5YWA - chains A and C of the 8 polymer chains in the assembly; structure by electron microscopy, 6.10 A resolution (low resolution: residue-level contacts below are approximate; hydrogen-bond / salt-bridge calls are withheld).

Chain A (and C):
Protein: ATP-sensitive inward rectifier potassium channel 11
Source organism: Mus musculus
Notes: chain C of this document is another copy of the same molecule, construct and numbering; everything in this record applies to it too
UniProt: Q61743 (KCJ11_MOUSE); residue numbers follow UniProt; this construct covers 1-390
Sequence (390 residues; each row starts with the number of its first residue):
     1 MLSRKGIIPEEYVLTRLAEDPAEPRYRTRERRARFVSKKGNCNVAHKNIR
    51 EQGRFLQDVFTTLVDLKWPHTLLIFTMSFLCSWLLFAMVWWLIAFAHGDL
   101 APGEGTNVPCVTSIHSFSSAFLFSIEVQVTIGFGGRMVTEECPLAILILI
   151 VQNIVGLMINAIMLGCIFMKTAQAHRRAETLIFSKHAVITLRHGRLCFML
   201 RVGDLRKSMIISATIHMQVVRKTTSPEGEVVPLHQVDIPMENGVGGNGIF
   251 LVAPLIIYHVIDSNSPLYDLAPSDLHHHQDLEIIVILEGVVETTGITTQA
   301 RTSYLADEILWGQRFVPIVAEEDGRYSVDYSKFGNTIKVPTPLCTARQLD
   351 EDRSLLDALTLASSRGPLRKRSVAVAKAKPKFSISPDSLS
Disordered / not traced: 1-31, 357-390
UniProt features mapped onto this chain:
  - motif: Thr130 to Gly135 (Selectivity filter)
  - binding site (ATP): Asn48, Arg50, Tyr330
  - binding site (K(+)): Thr130, Phe133
  - binding site (a 1,2-diacyl-sn-glycero-3-phospho-(1D-myo-inositol-4,5-bisphosphate)): Arg176
  - site: Asn160 (Role in the control of polyamine-mediated channel gating and in the blocking by intracellular magnesium)
  - modified residue: Thr341 (Phosphothreonine), Ser385 (Phosphoserine)
Cystine bridges: Cys110-Cys142
Small-molecule neighbours:
  - ATP-gamma-S (AGS; phosphothiophosphoric acid-adenylate ester), molecule 1: Asn48, Ile49, Arg50
  - ATP-gamma-S (AGS), molecule 2: Ile182, Phe183, Ser184, Lys185, Leu205, Tyr330, Ser331, Phe333, Gly334

Interface between chain A and chain C:
Contacting residue pairs (82):
  Ala33(A) with Gly324(C); Tyr326(C)
  Arg34(A) with Tyr326(C)
  Phe35(A) with Val252(C)
  Cys42(A) with Val252(C)
  Asn43(A) with Arg325(C)
  Val44(A) with Tyr326(C)
  Ala45(A) with Arg325(C); Tyr326(C); Val328(C)
  His46(A) with Val252(C); Val328(C); Tyr330(C)
  Lys47(A) with Ser327(C); Val328(C); Tyr330(C)
  Asn48(A) with Asp329(C); Tyr330(C); Ser331(C)
  Ile49(A) with Leu205(C); Tyr330(C)
  Arg54(A) with Arg206(C)
  Asp58(A) with Arg176(C)
  Phe60(A) with Trp68(C)
  Thr61(A) with Thr171(C)
  Phe123(A) with Phe133(C)
  Val127(A) with Ile131(C)
  Thr130(A) with Thr130(C); Ile131(C)
  Ile131(A) with Ile131(C)
  Gly132(A) with Ile131(C); Gly132(C)
  Gly134(A) with Phe133(C)
  Arg136(A) with Phe133(C)
  Met137(A) with Phe133(C); Gly135(C)
  Val138(A) with Leu122(C); Phe133(C); Arg136(C)
  Thr139(A) with Leu122(C)
  Glu140(A) with Ser119(C)
  Ile146(A) with Leu122(C)
  Ile150(A) with Trp83(C); Phe121(C); Ile125(C)
  Asn153(A) with Val129(C); Ile131(C)
  Ile154(A) with Phe79(C)
  Leu157(A) with Phe79(C); Asn160(C)
  Met158(A) with Phe75(C); Met163(C); Ile167(C)
  Ala161(A) with Ile167(C)
  Ile162(A) with Ile167(C); Thr171(C)
  Leu164(A) with Leu164(C)
  Gly165(A) with Phe168(C)
  Phe168(A) with Phe168(C)
  Met169(A) with Phe168(C); Thr171(C); Ala172(C)
  Gln218(A) with Phe250(C)
  Pro226(A) with His193(C)
  Glu227(A) with Leu191(C); Arg314(C)
  Glu229(A) with Met199(C); Arg314(C)
  Val230(A) with Pro317(C)
  Pro232(A) with Pro317(C); Val319(C)
  Gln235(A) with Phe250(C); Val252(C)
  Asp237(A) with Gly243(C); Val244(C); Gly245(C)
  Pro239(A) with Val244(C)
  Ile286(A) with Phe250(C)
  Ile296(A) with Glu292(C)
  Thr297(A) with Val290(C)
  Arg301(A) with Met209(C); Glu292(C)
Other interface residues (no listed pair), chain A (57 interface residues in all): Val36, Phe133, Leu149, Gly228, Ile284, Gln299
Other interface residues (no listed pair), chain C (58 interface residues in all): Thr76, Ser118, Gly134, Asp204, Ile211, Asn242, Ile249, Thr293, Gly295, Glu321, Glu322

In short:
57 residues of chain A face 58 of chain C across their interface. Ligands of chain A: ATP-gamma-S. UniProt
lists 3 ATP-binding residues, K+-binding residues Thr130(A) and Phe133(A) and residue binding
1,2-diacyl-sn-glycero-3-phospho-(1D-myo-inositol-4,5-bisphosphate) Arg176(A) on chain A.
Both chains are ATP-sensitive inward rectifier potassium channel 11 (Mus musculus). Entry 5YWA (Structure of
pancreatic ATP-sensitive potassium channel bound with ATPgammaS (CTD class 2 at 6.1A)) was determined by
electron microscopy together with 5YKE, 5YKF, 5YKG, 5YW8, 5YW9, 5YWB and 5YWC from the same study.
